PDB entry 1A1J | X-ray diffraction, 2.00 A resolution | chains B and A of the 3 polymer chains in the assembly

Chain B:
Molecule: 11-nt DNA strand
Sequence (11 nucleotides; numbered 1 to 11; the number before each row is that of its first residue):
     1 AGCGTGGGCG T

Chain A:
Protein: Protein (radr ZIF268 zinc finger peptide)
From: Mus musculus
Notes: fragment: zinc finger
UniProt: P08046 (EGR1_MOUSE); residues 102-190 here correspond to UniProt positions 308-396 (UniProt number = residue number + 206)
Sequence (90 residues; numbered 101 to 190; the number before each row is that of its first residue):
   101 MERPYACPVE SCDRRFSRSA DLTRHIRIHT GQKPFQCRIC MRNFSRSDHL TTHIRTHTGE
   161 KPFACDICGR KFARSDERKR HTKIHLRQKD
Not modelled in the structure: 101-102, 187-190
Sequence notes: variant Ala120 (Asp326 in P08046), Asp121 (Glu327 in P08046)
Metal / ion sites: Zn2+ site 1: Cys107, Cys112, His125, His129; Zn2+ site 2: Cys137, Cys140, His153, His157; Zn2+ site 3: Cys165, Cys168, His181, His185

Chain B / chain A interface:
Pairs across the interface (32; chain B residue first):
  DA1(B) - Arg180(A)  base contact
  DG2(B) - Arg180(A)  hydrogen bond to the base
  DC3(B) - Thr156(A)  phosphate contact
  DC3(B) - Arg174(A)  base contact
  DC3(B) - Glu177(A)  base contact
  DC3(B) - Arg180(A)  base contact
  DG4(B) - Arg142(A)  hydrogen bond to the phosphate
  DG4(B) - His153(A)  salt bridge to the phosphate
  DG4(B) - Arg174(A)  hydrogen bond to the base
  DT5(B) - Arg142(A)  salt bridge to the phosphate
  DT5(B) - Phe144(A)  phosphate contact
  DT5(B) - His149(A)  stacking on the base
  DT5(B) - Arg174(A)  hydrogen bond to the base
  DG6(B) - Ile128(A)  sugar contact
  DG6(B) - Ser145(A)  hydrogen bond to the phosphate
  DG6(B) - Arg146(A)  hydrogen bond to the base
  DG6(B) - His149(A)  hydrogen bond to the base
  DG7(B) - Arg114(A)  phosphate contact
  DG7(B) - Phe116(A)  phosphate contact
  DG7(B) - Arg124(A)  base contact
  DG7(B) - His125(A)  salt bridge to the phosphate
  DG7(B) - Ile128(A)  phosphate contact
  DG7(B) - Arg146(A)  hydrogen bond to the base
  DG8(B) - Arg103(A)  salt bridge to the phosphate
  DG8(B) - Phe116(A)  phosphate contact
  DG8(B) - Arg118(A)  sugar contact
  DG8(B) - Arg124(A)  hydrogen bond to the base
  DG8(B) - Arg146(A)  base contact
  DC9(B) - Arg118(A)  salt bridge to the phosphate
  DC9(B) - Asp121(A)  base contact
  DC9(B) - Arg124(A)  base contact
  DG10(B) - Arg118(A)  hydrogen bond to the base
Other interface residues (no listed pair), chain A (21 interface residues in all): Lys133, Thr152, Arg170

Overview:
The interface between chain B and chain A involves 10 residues on one side and 21 on the other; the contacts
include 10 hydrogen bonds, 5 salt bridges and 1 aromatic stacking contact. Among the polar pairs are
DG2(B)-Arg180(A), DG4(B)-Arg174(A) and DT5(B)-Arg174(A).
Here chain B is an 11-nt DNA strand and chain A is Protein (radr ZIF268 zinc finger peptide) (Mus musculus).
Entry 1A1J (Radr (ZIF268 variant) zinc finger-DNA complex (gcgt site)) was determined by X-ray diffraction
together with 1A1G, 1A1H, 1A1I, 1A1K and 1A1L from the same study.
